PDB entry 1FZ7 | X-ray diffraction, 1.96 A resolution | chains B and D of the 6 polymer chains in the assembly

# Chain B
Molecule: Methane monooxygenase component A, alpha chain
Organism: Methylococcus capsulatus
Notes: EC 1.14.13.25
UniProtKB: P22869 (MEMA_METCA); residue numbers follow UniProt; this construct covers 1-527
Amino-acid sequence (527 residues; row label = number of the first residue in the row):
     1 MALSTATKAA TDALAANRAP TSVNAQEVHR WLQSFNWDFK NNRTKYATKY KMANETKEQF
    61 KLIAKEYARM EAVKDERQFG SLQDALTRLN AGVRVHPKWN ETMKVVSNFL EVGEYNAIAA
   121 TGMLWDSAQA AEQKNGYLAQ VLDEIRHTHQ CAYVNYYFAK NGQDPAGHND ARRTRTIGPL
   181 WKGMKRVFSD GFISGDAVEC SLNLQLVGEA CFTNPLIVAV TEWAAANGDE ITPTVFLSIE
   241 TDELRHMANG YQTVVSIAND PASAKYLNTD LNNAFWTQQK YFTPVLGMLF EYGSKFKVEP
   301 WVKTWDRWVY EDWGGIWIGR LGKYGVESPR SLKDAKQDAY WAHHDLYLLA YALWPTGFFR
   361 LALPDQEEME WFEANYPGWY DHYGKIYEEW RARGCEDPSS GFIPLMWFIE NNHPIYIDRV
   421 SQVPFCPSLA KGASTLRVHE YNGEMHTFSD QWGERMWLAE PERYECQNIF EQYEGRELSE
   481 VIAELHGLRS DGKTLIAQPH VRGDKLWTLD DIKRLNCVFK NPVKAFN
Unresolved in the structure: 1-17
Ion coordination: Fe ion site 1: Glu114, Glu144, His147 (together with ethanol); Fe ion site 2: Glu144, Glu209, Glu243, His246 (together with ethanol); Ca2+: Ser428 (shared with 1 residue of chain A)
UniProt features mapped onto this chain:
  - active site: Cys151
  - binding site (Fe cation): Glu114, Glu144, His147, Glu209, Glu243, His246

# Chain D
Molecule: Methane monooxygenase component A, beta chain
Organism: Methylococcus capsulatus
Notes: EC 1.14.13.25
UniProtKB: P18798 (MEMB_METCA); residue numbers follow UniProt; this construct covers 1-389
Amino-acid sequence (389 residues; each row starts with the number of its first residue):
     1 MSMLGERRRG LTDPEMAAVI LKALPEAPLD GNNKMGYFVT PRWKRLTEYE ALTVYAQPNA
    61 DWIAGGLDWG DWTQKFHGGR PSWGNETTEL RTVDWFKHRD PLRRWHAPYV KDKAEEWRYT
   121 DRFLQGYSAD GQIRAMNPTW RDEFINRYWG AFLFNEYGLF NAHSQGAREA LSDVTRVSLA
   181 FWGFDKIDIA QMIQLERGFL AKIVPGFDES TAVPKAEWTN GEVYKSARLA VEGLWQEVFD
   241 WNESAFSVHA VYDALFGQFV RREFFQRLAP RFGDNLTPFF INQAQTYFQI AKQGVQDLYY
   301 NCLGDDPEFS DYNRTVMRNW TGKWLEPTIA ALRDFMGLFA KLPAGTTDKE EITASLYRVV
   361 DDWIEDYASR IDFKADRDQI VKAVLAGLK
Unresolved in the structure: 1
Differences from the reference sequence: conflict Arg370 (Ala in P18798)

# Interface between chain B and chain D
Pairs across the interface (237; chain B residue first):
  Arg18(B) - Ser128(D)
  Arg18(B) - Ala129(D)  hydrogen bond (side chain-backbone)
  Arg18(B) - Gly131(D)
  Ala19(B) - Ser128(D)
  Pro20(B) - Gln125(D)
  Pro20(B) - Ser128(D)
  Thr21(B) - Leu124(D)
  Thr21(B) - Gln125(D)  hydrogen bond (backbone-backbone)
  Thr21(B) - Ser128(D)  hydrogen bond (backbone-side chain)
  Thr21(B) - Phe199(D)
  Thr21(B) - Lys202(D)
  Ser22(B) - Asp121(D)  hydrogen bond
  Ser22(B) - Leu124(D)
  Ser22(B) - Lys202(D)  hydrogen bond (backbone-side chain)
  Val23(B) - Trp117(D)
  Val23(B) - Leu195(D)  hydrophobic
  Val23(B) - Gly198(D)
  Val23(B) - Phe199(D)  hydrophobic
  Val23(B) - Lys202(D)
  Glu27(B) - Lys202(D)  salt bridge
  Val28(B) - Gln191(D)
  Val28(B) - Gln194(D)
  Val28(B) - Leu195(D)  hydrophobic
  Trp31(B) - Gln194(D)
  Trp31(B) - Glu209(D)  hydrogen bond
  Trp31(B) - Ser210(D)
  Trp31(B) - Thr211(D)
  Ser34(B) - Phe154(D)
  Ser34(B) - Thr211(D)  hydrogen bond
  Ser34(B) - Lys215(D)  hydrogen bond (backbone-side chain)
  Phe35(B) - Phe154(D)
  Phe35(B) - Tyr157(D)
  Asn36(B) - Tyr157(D)
  Asn36(B) - Lys215(D)  hydrogen bond (backbone-side chain)
  Asn36(B) - Trp235(D)
  Trp37(B) - Phe154(D)
  Trp37(B) - Gly158(D)
  Trp37(B) - Trp218(D)
  Trp37(B) - Thr219(D)
  Trp37(B) - Arg228(D)
  Trp37(B) - Val231(D)  hydrophobic
  Trp37(B) - Glu232(D)  hydrogen bond
  Phe39(B) - Glu232(D)
  Phe39(B) - Trp235(D)  hydrophobic
  Phe39(B) - Gln236(D)
  Asn41(B) - Gln236(D)
  Asn41(B) - Glu237(D)  hydrogen bond
  Asn42(B) - Trp235(D)
  Asn42(B) - Gln236(D)
  Arg43(B) - Gln236(D)  hydrogen bond (side chain-backbone)
  Arg43(B) - Phe239(D)
  Lys45(B) - Gln165(D)
  Lys45(B) - Trp235(D)  hydrogen bond (side chain-backbone)
  Lys45(B) - Gln236(D)
  Lys45(B) - Val238(D)  hydrogen bond (side chain-backbone)
  Lys45(B) - Phe239(D)
  Tyr46(B) - Arg80(D)
  Tyr46(B) - Gln165(D)
  Tyr46(B) - Arg168(D)
  Tyr46(B) - Glu169(D)  hydrogen bond
  Ile63(B) - Gln191(D)
  Ala64(B) - Lys113(D)
  Ala64(B) - Phe184(D)  hydrophobic
  Ala64(B) - Asp188(D)
  Ala64(B) - Gln191(D)  hydrogen bond (backbone-side chain)
  Lys65(B) - Lys113(D)
  Lys65(B) - Trp117(D)
  Lys65(B) - Asp188(D)  salt bridge
  Lys65(B) - Met192(D)
  Lys65(B) - Gln283(D)  hydrogen bond
  Lys65(B) - Tyr287(D)  hydrogen bond
  Glu66(B) - Trp117(D)  hydrogen bond
  Tyr67(B) - His106(D)  hydrogen bond
  Tyr67(B) - Phe184(D)  hydrophobic
  Ala68(B) - Val110(D)
  Ala68(B) - Lys113(D)
  Ala68(B) - Ala114(D)
  Arg69(B) - Ala114(D)
  Arg69(B) - Trp117(D)
  Ala72(B) - Val110(D)
  Ala72(B) - Ala114(D)  hydrophobic
  Asp75(B) - Ala107(D)
  Asp75(B) - Val110(D)
  Phe79(B) - Trp105(D)  hydrophobic
  Val93(B) - Leu24(D)
  Arg94(B) - Leu11(D)
  Arg94(B) - Ile20(D)
  Arg94(B) - Leu21(D)
  Val95(B) - Ile20(D)
  Val95(B) - Leu24(D)
  His96(B) - Ile20(D)
  His96(B) - Ala23(D)
  Pro97(B) - Ala23(D)
  Glu111(B) - Ala56(D)
  Val112(B) - Pro58(D)  hydrophobic
  Tyr115(B) - Ala56(D)  hydrophobic
  Tyr115(B) - Gln57(D)  hydrogen bond
  Tyr115(B) - Trp83(D)  hydrophobic
  Tyr115(B) - Ser172(D)  hydrogen bond (side chain-backbone)
  Tyr115(B) - Asp173(D)  hydrogen bond (side chain-backbone)
  Tyr115(B) - Arg176(D)  hydrogen bond
  Asn116(B) - Pro58(D)
  Asn116(B) - Trp83(D)
  Ile118(B) - Arg176(D)
  Ala119(B) - Trp83(D)  hydrophobic
  Ala119(B) - Ala167(D)
  Ala119(B) - Arg168(D)
  Gly122(B) - Ser164(D)
  Gly122(B) - Ala167(D)
  Met123(B) - Arg168(D)  hydrogen bond
  Trp125(B) - Phe160(D)  hydrophobic
  Trp125(B) - Asn161(D)
  Trp125(B) - His163(D)
  Trp125(B) - Ser164(D)
  Trp125(B) - Ala167(D)  hydrophobic
  Asp126(B) - Ser164(D)  hydrogen bond
  Ala131(B) - Tyr157(D)
  Lys134(B) - Tyr157(D)
  Lys134(B) - Asn161(D)
  Leu138(B) - Phe160(D)  hydrophobic
  Leu138(B) - Phe184(D)  hydrophobic
  Leu142(B) - His106(D)  hydrogen bond (backbone-side chain)
  Leu142(B) - Phe181(D)  hydrophobic
  Leu142(B) - Phe184(D)  hydrophobic
  Ile145(B) - Ala180(D)  hydrophobic
  Arg146(B) - His106(D)
  His149(B) - Leu52(D)
  His149(B) - Thr53(D)  hydrogen bond
  His149(B) - Trp105(D)
  His149(B) - His106(D)  hydrogen bond (side chain-backbone)
  Ala152(B) - Met35(D)
  Ala152(B) - Leu52(D)
  Tyr153(B) - Leu52(D)
  Tyr156(B) - Met35(D)  hydrophobic
  Tyr156(B) - Glu48(D)
  Tyr156(B) - Leu52(D)  hydrophobic
  Ala159(B) - Asn33(D)
  Ala159(B) - Met35(D)  hydrophobic
  Lys160(B) - Asn33(D)  hydrogen bond (backbone-side chain)
  Gln163(B) - Leu24(D)
  Gln163(B) - Pro25(D)
  Gln163(B) - Pro28(D)
  Gln163(B) - Leu29(D)  hydrogen bond (backbone-backbone)
  Asp164(B) - Leu29(D)
  Pro165(B) - Asp30(D)
  Pro165(B) - Asn32(D)
  Pro165(B) - Asn33(D)
  Ala166(B) - Asp30(D)
  His168(B) - Met35(D)
  Asn169(B) - Asn32(D)  hydrogen bond (side chain-backbone)
  Asn169(B) - Lys34(D)
  Asn169(B) - Met35(D)
  Asn169(B) - Gly36(D)  hydrogen bond (backbone-backbone)
  Asn169(B) - Tyr37(D)
  Asn169(B) - Phe38(D)
  Asp170(B) - Tyr37(D)  hydrogen bond
  Asp170(B) - Phe38(D)
  Arg172(B) - Ala51(D)  hydrogen bond (side chain-backbone)
  Arg172(B) - Leu52(D)  hydrogen bond (side chain-backbone)
  Arg172(B) - Thr53(D)
  Arg172(B) - Val54(D)  hydrogen bond (side chain-backbone)
  Arg172(B) - Tyr55(D)
  Arg172(B) - Ala56(D)
  Arg173(B) - Tyr37(D)  hydrogen bond
  Arg173(B) - Phe38(D)
  Arg173(B) - Leu67(D)
  Arg175(B) - Tyr55(D)
  Arg175(B) - Ala56(D)
  Arg175(B) - Pro58(D)
  Thr176(B) - Asp68(D)
  Thr176(B) - Trp69(D)  hydrogen bond (backbone-side chain)
  Trp181(B) - Pro58(D)  hydrophobic
  Trp181(B) - Asp68(D)  hydrogen bond
  Lys182(B) - Trp69(D)  hydrogen bond (side chain-backbone)
  Lys182(B) - Thr73(D)
  Lys185(B) - Asp68(D)  salt bridge
  Lys185(B) - Thr73(D)
  Arg186(B) - Thr73(D)  hydrogen bond (backbone-side chain)
  Arg186(B) - Gln74(D)  hydrogen bond
  Asp190(B) - Trp72(D)
  Asp190(B) - Thr73(D)  hydrogen bond
  Asp190(B) - Gln74(D)
  Asp190(B) - Ser82(D)  hydrogen bond
  Gly191(B) - Gln74(D)
  Ile193(B) - Phe76(D)
  Ile193(B) - Ser82(D)
  Ile193(B) - Trp83(D)
  Ile193(B) - Arg168(D)  hydrogen bond (backbone-side chain)
  Ser194(B) - Gln74(D)  hydrogen bond (backbone-side chain)
  Ser194(B) - Lys75(D)
  Ser194(B) - Phe76(D)
  Ser194(B) - Ser82(D)  hydrogen bond
  Gly195(B) - Phe76(D)
  Glu199(B) - Gln74(D)
  Glu222(B) - Arg7(D)  salt bridge
  Ala225(B) - Arg9(D)
  Ala225(B) - Gly10(D)  hydrogen bond (backbone-backbone)
  Ala226(B) - Gly10(D)
  Ala226(B) - Met16(D)
  Asn227(B) - Ile20(D)
  Gly228(B) - Gly10(D)
  Gly228(B) - Leu11(D)
  Gly228(B) - Ile20(D)
  Glu230(B) - Arg9(D)  salt bridge
  Glu230(B) - Leu11(D)
  Phe296(B) - Met16(D)  hydrophobic
  Phe296(B) - Val19(D)  hydrophobic
  Arg360(B) - Leu29(D)
  Gln422(B) - Thr73(D)
  Glu460(B) - His77(D)
  Glu462(B) - Lys75(D)
  Glu462(B) - His77(D)
  Glu462(B) - Gly78(D)  hydrogen bond (side chain-backbone)
  Glu462(B) - Gly79(D)
  Arg463(B) - Thr73(D)
  Arg463(B) - Gln74(D)
  Arg463(B) - Lys75(D)  hydrogen bond (side chain-backbone)
  Arg463(B) - Phe76(D)
  Arg463(B) - His77(D)  hydrogen bond
  Tyr464(B) - Thr73(D)
  Tyr464(B) - Gln74(D)
  Glu465(B) - Asp71(D)
  Glu465(B) - Lys75(D)  salt bridge
  Cys466(B) - Asp71(D)
  Cys466(B) - Trp72(D)
  Cys466(B) - Thr73(D)
  Gln467(B) - Trp69(D)
  Gln467(B) - Gly70(D)
  Gln467(B) - Asp71(D)  hydrogen bond (side chain-backbone)
  Ile469(B) - Trp69(D)  hydrophobic
  Gln472(B) - Trp69(D)
  Tyr473(B) - Trp69(D)  hydrogen bond
  Arg489(B) - Leu29(D)  hydrogen bond (side chain-backbone)
  Arg489(B) - Asp30(D)
  Ser490(B) - Asp30(D)  hydrogen bond
  Ser490(B) - Asn32(D)
  Gly503(B) - Leu29(D)
Other interface residues (no listed pair), chain B (114 interface residues in all): Ala25, Leu32, Leu62, Glu71, Leu89, Asn135, Thr148, Asn155, Gly162, Ser189, Lys295, Val420, Asn468, Leu485, Arg502
Other interface residues (no listed pair), chain D (115 interface residues in all): Arg8, Ala27, Pro81, Tyr109, Lys111, Glu116, Arg118, Thr120, Asp130, Arg134, Leu153, Val177, Ile187, Ala190, Ile203

# In short
114 residues of chain B and 115 residues of chain D are in contact, with 56 hydrogen bonds and 6 salt bridges.
Polar contacts include Glu27(B)-Lys202(D), Lys65(B)-Asp188(D) and Lys185(B)-Asp68(D). UniProt lists
active-site residue Cys151(B) and 6 Fe cation-binding residues on chain B.
Here chain B is Methane monooxygenase component A, alpha chain and chain D is Methane monooxygenase component
A, beta chain, both from Methylococcus capsulatus. Entry 1FZ7 (Methane monooxygenase hydroxylase, form III
soaked in 0.9 M ethanol) was determined by X-ray diffraction (same publication as 1FZ6).
